Entry 6CRR (electron microscopy, 3.24 A resolution); this record covers chains A and B of the 4 polymer chains in the assembly.

[Chain A]
Molecule: viral protein 1
Source organism: Enterovirus D68
UniProtKB: A0A097BW12 (A0A097BW12_9ENTO); residues 1-297 here correspond to UniProt positions 565-861 (UniProt number = residue number + 564)
Sequence (297 residues; row label = number of the first residue in the row):
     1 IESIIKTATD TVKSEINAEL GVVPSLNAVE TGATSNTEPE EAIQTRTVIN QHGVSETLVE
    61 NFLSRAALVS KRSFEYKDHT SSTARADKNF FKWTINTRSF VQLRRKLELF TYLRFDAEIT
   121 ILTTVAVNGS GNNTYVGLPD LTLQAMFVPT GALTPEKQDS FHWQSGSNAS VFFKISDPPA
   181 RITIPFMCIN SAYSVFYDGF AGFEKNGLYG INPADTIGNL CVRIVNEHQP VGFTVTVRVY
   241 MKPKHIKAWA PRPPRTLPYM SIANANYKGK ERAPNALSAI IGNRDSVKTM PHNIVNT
Not modelled in the structure: 129-136, 297

[Chain B]
Molecule: viral protein 3
Source organism: enterovirus D68
UniProtKB: A0A097BW12 (A0A097BW12_9ENTO); residues 1-247 here correspond to UniProt positions 318-564 (UniProt number = residue number + 317)
Sequence (247 residues; each row starts with the number of its first residue):
     1 GVPTYLLPGS GQFLTTDDHS SAPALPCFNP TPEMHIPGQV RNMLEVVQVE SMMEINNTES
    61 AVGMERLKVD ISALTDVDQL LFNIPLDIQL DGPLRNTLVG NISRYYTHWS GSLEMTFMFC
   121 GSFMAAGKLI LCYTPPGGSC PTTRETAMLG THIVWDFGLQ SSVTLIIPWI SGSHYRMFNN
   181 DAKSTNANVG YVTCFMQTNL IVPSESSDTC SLIGFIAAKD DFSLRLMRDS PDIGQLDHLH
   241 AAEAAYQ

[How chain A and chain B interact]
Residue-residue contacts (217; chain A residue first):
  E2(A) with R41(B), salt bridge
  A8(A) with D220(B); D221(B); F222(B)
  T9(A) with D220(B), hydrogen bond (side chain-backbone); D221(B), hydrogen bond
  T11(A) with D221(B), hydrogen bond
  S25(A) with I153(B); S162(B); V163(B); T164(B), hydrogen bond (backbone-backbone)
  L26(A) with S162(B); V163(B), hydrophobic
  N27(A) with Q160(B); S162(B), hydrogen bond (backbone-backbone); T164(B), hydrogen bond
  A28(A) with Q160(B)
  V29(A) with E50(B); T116(B); M118(B), hydrophobic; S162(B); F215(B), hydrophobic
  E30(A) with M118(B); S161(B), hydrogen bond
  A33(A) with E50(B)
  T34(A) with Q48(B); V49(B); E50(B), hydrogen bond (side chain-backbone); A217(B)
  S35(A) with E114(B); T116(B); T164(B), hydrogen bond; K219(B)
  T37(A) with T164(B), hydrogen bond; I166(B); K219(B), hydrogen bond (backbone-side chain)
  E38(A) with K219(B)
  P39(A) with I166(B), hydrophobic; K219(B); D221(B)
  A42(A) with I166(B), hydrophobic
  I43(A) with T151(B)
  N50(A) with D221(B), hydrogen bond (side chain-backbone)
  H52(A) with S110(B), hydrogen bond; H174(B), hydrogen bond; Y175(B); S223(B)
  G53(A) with S223(B), hydrogen bond (backbone-side chain)
  V54(A) with N42(B); L44(B), hydrophobic
  E56(A) with Y106(B), hydrogen bond (backbone-side chain); R225(B); L226(B), hydrogen bond (side chain-backbone); M227(B), hydrogen bond (side chain-backbone)
  T57(A) with N42(B), hydrogen bond; M43(B), hydrogen bond (backbone-backbone); L44(B); Y106(B); L224(B)
  L58(A) with R41(B); N42(B)
  V59(A) with V40(B); R41(B); N42(B); M43(B), hydrophobic
  N61(A) with M227(B)
  F62(A) with M43(B), hydrophobic; Y105(B), hydrophobic; Y106(B); M227(B)
  R65(A) with T16(B); M227(B), hydrogen bond
  A66(A) with F13(B), hydrophobic; T15(B), hydrogen bond (backbone-backbone)
  S70(A) with Y246(B), hydrogen bond
  K71(A) with Y246(B), hydrogen bond (backbone-side chain)
  R72(A) with Y246(B)
  K92(A) with Y246(B); Q247(B), hydrogen bond (side chain-backbone)
  W93(A) with A245(B); Y246(B)
  T94(A) with A245(B), hydrogen bond (backbone-backbone)
  R98(A) with L239(B)
  S99(A) with Q235(B), hydrogen bond (backbone-side chain); L239(B)
  F100(A) with Q235(B)
  V101(A) with I233(B), hydrophobic; G234(B); Q235(B), hydrogen bond (backbone-side chain); L239(B), hydrophobic
  Q102(A) with D229(B); S230(B), hydrogen bond (side chain-backbone); I233(B)
  R104(A) with L239(B)
  R105(A) with N101(B), hydrogen bond; Y105(B), hydrogen bond; S230(B), hydrogen bond; D232(B), salt bridge; I233(B)
  K106(A) with Y105(B); M227(B)
  L109(A) with M43(B), hydrophobic; I102(B), hydrophobic
  F110(A) with V40(B), hydrophobic; M43(B), hydrophobic
  R114(A) with P30(B); T31(B), hydrogen bond (side chain-backbone); E33(B), salt bridge
  E118(A) with H19(B); S21(B), hydrogen bond
  T120(A) with F13(B)
  A169(A) with A24(B)
  P178(A) with G11(B)
  P179(A) with F13(B), hydrophobic
  R181(A) with F13(B); L14(B); D17(B), salt bridge; S21(B)
  I182(A) with A22(B); A24(B), hydrophobic
  T183(A) with S21(B), hydrogen bond; A22(B), hydrogen bond (backbone-backbone); P23(B); A24(B), hydrogen bond (backbone-backbone)
  P185(A) with F28(B), hydrophobic
  F186(A) with F28(B); T31(B)
  M187(A) with L25(B), hydrophobic; F28(B), hydrophobic
  C188(A) with T31(B), hydrogen bond (backbone-side chain)
  I189(A) with T31(B)
  N190(A) with T31(B)
  S191(A) with T31(B); P32(B), hydrogen bond (side chain-backbone); M34(B)
  A192(A) with I36(B), hydrophobic
  Y240(A) with F13(B), hydrophobic
  K242(A) with D17(B)
  K244(A) with S21(B), hydrogen bond
  K247(A) with E33(B); Q39(B)
  A248(A) with Q39(B); V40(B), hydrogen bond (backbone-backbone)
  W249(A) with I36(B), hydrogen bond (side chain-backbone); P37(B); G38(B); Q39(B)
  A250(A) with G38(B), hydrogen bond (backbone-backbone)
  P251(A) with V40(B); V46(B), hydrophobic
  P254(A) with N101(B)
  T256(A) with N96(B); D232(B)
  L257(A) with I233(B)
  Y259(A) with I233(B), hydrophobic; L239(B)
  M260(A) with H240(B), hydrogen bond (backbone-backbone)
  S261(A) with H240(B), hydrogen bond (side chain-backbone)
  I262(A) with L239(B), hydrophobic; H240(B), hydrogen bond (backbone-backbone); A241(B); A242(B), hydrophobic; A245(B), hydrophobic
  N275(A) with R95(B), hydrogen bond; D232(B), hydrogen bond (side chain-backbone)
  S278(A) with V62(B); G63(B), hydrogen bond (backbone-backbone); R66(B)
  A279(A) with R66(B)
  I280(A) with R95(B), hydrogen bond (backbone-side chain); N96(B)
  I281(A) with E54(B), hydrogen bond (backbone-side chain); N57(B); R66(B), hydrogen bond (backbone-side chain); G92(B); P93(B); R95(B); N96(B)
  G282(A) with N57(B); D91(B), hydrogen bond (backbone-side chain)
  N283(A) with N57(B); T58(B); E59(B); R66(B), hydrogen bond
  R284(A) with I55(B), hydrogen bond (side chain-backbone); N57(B), hydrogen bond; T58(B); N83(B), hydrogen bond (side chain-backbone); P85(B)
  S286(A) with T58(B)
  V287(A) with I55(B); N56(B); T58(B); L81(B); F82(B); N83(B), hydrogen bond (backbone-backbone)
  K288(A) with L80(B), hydrogen bond (side chain-backbone); N83(B), hydrogen bond (backbone-side chain)
  T289(A) with N83(B), hydrogen bond (backbone-side chain)
  M290(A) with N83(B); I84(B); P85(B), hydrophobic; C140(B), hydrophobic; Y191(B), hydrophobic
  P291(A) with P85(B)
  H292(A) with A182(B); Y191(B), hydrogen bond (backbone-side chain)
  N293(A) with S139(B); C140(B), hydrogen bond (side chain-backbone); K183(B), hydrogen bond (backbone-side chain); Y191(B)
  I294(A) with G137(B); G138(B); S139(B), hydrogen bond (backbone-backbone); K183(B); N188(B); Y191(B), hydrogen bond (backbone-side chain)
Interface residues without a listed pair, chain A (109 interface residues in all): D10, G32, N36, R85, F91, N96, Y112, F147, R255, P258, K270, P274, D285, N296
Interface residues without a listed pair, chain B (109 interface residues in all): D18, A61, D87, L98, S112, W155, P168, L236

[Summary]
Chain A and chain B each contribute 109 residues to their interface; the contacts include 66 hydrogen bonds
and 4 salt bridges. Polar pairs include E2(A)-R41(B), R105(A)-D232(B) and R114(A)-E33(B).
Here chain A is viral protein 1 (Enterovirus D68) and chain B is viral protein 3 (enterovirus D68). Entry 6CRR
(CryoEM structure of human enterovirus D68 full native virion (pH 7.2 and 4 degrees Celsius)) was determined
by electron microscopy together with 6CRP, 6CRS, 6CRU, 6CS3, 6CS4, 6CS5 and 5 further entries from the same
study.
